PDB entry 9G40 | electron microscopy, 4.30 A resolution (low resolution: residue-level contacts below are approximate; hydrogen-bond / salt-bridge calls are withheld) | chains G and X of the 5 polymer chains in the assembly

[Chain G]
Name: Gamma-tubulin complex component
Source organism: Sus scrofa
UniProtKB: A0A480VJI0 (A0A480VJI0_PIG); residue numbers follow UniProt; this construct covers 1-905
Sequence (905 residues; each row starts with the number of its first residue):
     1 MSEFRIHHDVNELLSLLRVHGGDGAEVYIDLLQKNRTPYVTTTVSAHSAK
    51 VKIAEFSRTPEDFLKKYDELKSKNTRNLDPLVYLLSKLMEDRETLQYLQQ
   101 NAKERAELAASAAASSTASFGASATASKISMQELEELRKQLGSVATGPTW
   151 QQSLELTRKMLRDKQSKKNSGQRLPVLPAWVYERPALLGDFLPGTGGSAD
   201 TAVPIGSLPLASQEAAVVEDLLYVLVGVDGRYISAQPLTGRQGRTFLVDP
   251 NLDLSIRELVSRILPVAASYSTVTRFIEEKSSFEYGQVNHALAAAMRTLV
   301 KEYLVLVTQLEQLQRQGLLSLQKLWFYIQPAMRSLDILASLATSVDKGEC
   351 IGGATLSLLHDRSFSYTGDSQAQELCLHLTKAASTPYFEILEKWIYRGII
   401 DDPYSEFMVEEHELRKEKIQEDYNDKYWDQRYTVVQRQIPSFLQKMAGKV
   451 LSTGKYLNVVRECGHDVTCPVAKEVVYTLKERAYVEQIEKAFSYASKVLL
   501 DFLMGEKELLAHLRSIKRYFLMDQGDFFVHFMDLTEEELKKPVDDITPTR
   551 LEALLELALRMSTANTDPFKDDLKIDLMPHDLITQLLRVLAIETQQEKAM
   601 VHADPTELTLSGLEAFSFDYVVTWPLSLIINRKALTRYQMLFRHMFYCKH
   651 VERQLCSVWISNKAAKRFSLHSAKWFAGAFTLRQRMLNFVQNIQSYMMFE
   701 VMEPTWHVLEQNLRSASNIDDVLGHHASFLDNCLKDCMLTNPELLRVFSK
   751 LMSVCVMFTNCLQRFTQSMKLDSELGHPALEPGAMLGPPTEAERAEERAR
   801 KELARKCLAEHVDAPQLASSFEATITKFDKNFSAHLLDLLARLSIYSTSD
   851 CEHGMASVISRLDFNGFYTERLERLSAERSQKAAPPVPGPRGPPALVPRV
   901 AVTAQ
Disordered / not traced: 1, 117-146, 193-202, 774-814, 880-905

[Chain X]
Name: Mitotic-spindle organizing protein 2A isoform X4
Source organism: Sus scrofa
UniProtKB: F1RK97 (F1RK97_PIG); residue numbers follow UniProt; this construct covers 1-155
Sequence (155 residues; row label = number of the first residue in the row):
     1 MAAPGAGPGPGAPPGLEAALQKLALRRKKVLSAEETELFELAQAAGGAMD
    51 PEVFKILVDLLKLNVAPLAVFQMLKSMCAGQRLASEPQDPVAVPLPTTSV
   101 PETRGRNRGSSALGGGPALAERSGREGSSQRMPRQPSATRLPKGGGPGKS
   151 PTRST
Disordered / not traced: 1-32, 49-51, 81-155

[How chain G and chain X interact]
Contacting residue pairs (51):
  Arg-5(G) / Asp-59(X)
  Ile-6(G) / Leu-60(X)
  Ile-6(G) / Leu-63(X)
  Asp-9(G) / Ile-56(X)
  Asp-9(G) / Asp-59(X)
  Leu-13(G) / Leu-57(X)
  Leu-17(G) / Met-77(X)
  Tyr-28(G) / Gln-72(X)
  Tyr-28(G) / Met-73(X)
  Tyr-28(G) / Ser-76(X)
  Leu-31(G) / Ala-69(X)
  Leu-31(G) / Gln-72(X)
  Leu-32(G) / Val-65(X)
  Leu-32(G) / Ala-69(X)
  Leu-32(G) / Met-73(X)
  Asn-35(G) / Asn-64(X)
  Asn-35(G) / Ala-66(X)
  Arg-36(G) / Leu-63(X)
  Arg-36(G) / Asn-64(X)
  Arg-36(G) / Val-65(X)
  Thr-37(G) / Asn-64(X)
  Tyr-39(G) / Asn-64(X)
  Lys-66(G) / Ala-44(X)
  Lys-73(G) / Glu-37(X)
  Arg-76(G) / Lys-62(X)
  Asn-77(G) / Val-58(X)
  Asn-77(G) / Leu-61(X)
  Asn-77(G) / Lys-62(X)
  Pro-80(G) / Leu-61(X)
  Leu-81(G) / Val-58(X)
  Leu-81(G) / Leu-61(X)
  Tyr-83(G) / Pro-67(X)
  Tyr-83(G) / Leu-68(X)
  Leu-84(G) / Pro-67(X)
  Leu-84(G) / Val-70(X)
  Leu-84(G) / Phe-71(X)
  Lys-87(G) / Leu-68(X)
  Lys-87(G) / Phe-71(X)
  Leu-88(G) / Phe-71(X)
  Asp-91(G) / Phe-71(X)
  Asp-91(G) / Lys-75(X)
  Glu-93(G) / Cys-78(X)
  Thr-94(G) / Leu-74(X)
  Thr-94(G) / Lys-75(X)
  Thr-94(G) / Cys-78(X)
  Tyr-97(G) / Met-77(X)
  Tyr-97(G) / Cys-78(X)
  Leu-98(G) / Met-77(X)
  Gln-99(G) / Ala-48(X)
  Ala-102(G) / Glu-52(X)
  Arg-437(G) / Glu-34(X)
Interface residues without a listed pair, chain G (35 interface residues in all): Val-10, Ala-25, Val-40, Thr-42, Leu-70
Interface residues without a listed pair, chain X (29 interface residues in all): Leu-41

[Overview]
35 residues of chain G and 29 residues of chain X are in contact.
Here chain G is Gamma-tubulin complex component and chain X is Mitotic-spindle organizing protein 2A isoform
X4, both from Sus scrofa. Entry 9G40 (Structure of the Position 7 CMG-decorated gamma-Tubulin Ring Complex
from Pig Brain) was determined by electron microscopy (same publication as 9G3X, 9G3Y and 9G3Z).
